PDB entry 8WZ9 | X-ray diffraction, 1.65 A resolution | chain A

== Chain A ==
Protein: Adenosylhomocysteinase
From: Legionella pneumophila
Reference sequence: A0A2S6F4T2 (A0A2S6F4T2_LEGPN); residue numbers follow UniProt; this construct covers 15-441
Sequence (437 residues; each row starts with the number of its first residue):
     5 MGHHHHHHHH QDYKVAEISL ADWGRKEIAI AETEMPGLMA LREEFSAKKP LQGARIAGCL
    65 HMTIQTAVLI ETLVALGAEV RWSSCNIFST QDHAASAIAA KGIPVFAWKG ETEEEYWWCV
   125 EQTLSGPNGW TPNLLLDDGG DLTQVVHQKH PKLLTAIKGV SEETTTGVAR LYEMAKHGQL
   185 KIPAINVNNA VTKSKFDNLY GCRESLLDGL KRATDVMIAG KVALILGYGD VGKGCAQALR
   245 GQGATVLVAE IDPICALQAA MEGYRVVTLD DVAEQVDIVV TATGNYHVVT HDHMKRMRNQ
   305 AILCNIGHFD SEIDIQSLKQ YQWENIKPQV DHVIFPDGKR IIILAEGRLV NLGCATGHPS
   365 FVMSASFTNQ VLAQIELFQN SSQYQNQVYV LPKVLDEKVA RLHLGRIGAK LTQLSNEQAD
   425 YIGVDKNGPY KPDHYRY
Unresolved in the structure: 5-14
Construct notes: initiating methionine (5); expression tag (6-14)
Ligand contacts:
  - adenine (ADE): L64, H65, T67, Q69, T70, N355, L356, T360, G361, H362, M367, F371
  - NAD (nicotinamide-adenine-dinucleotide): T168, T169, T170, K197, D201, N202, C206, L230, G231, Y232, G233, D234, V235, G236, A253, E254, I255, D256, C259, A286, T287, G288, N289, V292, I310, G311, H312, E316, L353, N355, H362, T416, L418, Q422, I426, K435, Y439

== Summary ==
Chain A binds NAD and adenine.
Chain A is Adenosylhomocysteinase (Legionella pneumophila); the structure, The crystal structure of Legionella
pneumophila adenosylhomocysteinase Lpg2021 in ternary complex with NAD and adenine, was determined by X-ray
diffraction (same publication as 8WWG, 8WZ6, 8WZ7 and 8WZ8).
